3QBH - chain A; structure by X-ray diffraction, 2.24 A resolution.

[Chain A]
Name: Beta-secretase 1
Source organism: Homo sapiens
Notes: EC 3.4.23.46
UniProtKB: P56817 (BACE1_HUMAN); residues 1-386 here correspond to UniProt positions 62-447 (UniProt number = residue number + 61)
Chain sequence (402 residues; each row starts with the number of its first residue):
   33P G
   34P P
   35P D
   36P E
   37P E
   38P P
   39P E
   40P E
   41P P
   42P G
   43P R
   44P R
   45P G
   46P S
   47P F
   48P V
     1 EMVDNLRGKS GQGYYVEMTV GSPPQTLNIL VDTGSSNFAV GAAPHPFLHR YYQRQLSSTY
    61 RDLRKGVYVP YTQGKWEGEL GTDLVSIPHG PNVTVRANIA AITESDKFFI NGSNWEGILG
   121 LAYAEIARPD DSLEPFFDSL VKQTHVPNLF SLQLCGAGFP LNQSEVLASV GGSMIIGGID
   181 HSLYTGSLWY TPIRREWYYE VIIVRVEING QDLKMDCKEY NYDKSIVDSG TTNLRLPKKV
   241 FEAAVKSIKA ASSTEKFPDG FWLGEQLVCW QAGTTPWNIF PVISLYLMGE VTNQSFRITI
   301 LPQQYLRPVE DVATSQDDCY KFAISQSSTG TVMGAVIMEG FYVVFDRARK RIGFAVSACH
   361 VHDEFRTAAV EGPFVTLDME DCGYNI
Disordered / not traced: 33P, 34P, 35P, 36P, 37P, 38P, 39P, 40P, 41P, 42P, 43P, 44P, 45P, 158-170, 386
Differences from the reference sequence: expression tag (33P, 34P)
UniProt features mapped onto this chain:
  - active site: Asp32, Asp228
  - modified residue (N6-acetyllysine): Lys65, Lys214, Lys218, Lys224, Lys238, Lys239, Lys246
  - glycosylation (N-linked (GlcNAc...) asparagine): Asn92, Asn111, Asn162, Asn293
Cystine bridges: Cys155-Cys359, Cys217-Cys382, Cys269-Cys319
Residues lining bound ligands: QBH ((4S)-4-(2-hydroxy-5-{[(3S,4S,5R)-4-hydroxy-1,1-dioxido-5-{[3-(propan-2-yl)benzyl]amino}tetrahydro-2H-thiopyran-3-yl]methyl}benzyl)-3-propyl-1,3-oxazolidin-2-one): Lys9, Ser10, Gly11, Gln12, Gly13, Leu30, Asp32, Gly34, Ser35, Val69, Pro70, Tyr71, Thr72, Gln73, Phe108, Ile110, Trp115, Ile118, Ile126, Tyr198, Ile226, Asp228, Ser229, Gly230, Thr231, Thr232, Ala335

[Overview]
Ligands of chain A: compound QBH. Curated annotation (UniProt) lists active-site residues Asp32 and Asp228.
Chain A is Beta-secretase 1 (Homo sapiens); the structure, Structure based design, synthesis and SAR of cyclic
hydroxyethylamine (HEA) BACE-1 inhibitors, was determined by X-ray diffraction together with 3PI5 from the
same study.
